Entry 8HAN (electron microscopy, 4.20 A resolution (low resolution: residue-level contacts below are approximate; hydrogen-bond / salt-bridge calls are withheld)); this record covers chains A and I of the 11 polymer chains in the assembly.

[Chain A]
Name: Histone H3.1
Organism: Homo sapiens
UniProtKB: P68431 (H31_HUMAN); residues 1-135 here correspond to UniProt positions 2-136 (UniProt number = residue number + 1)
Amino-acid sequence (135 residues; row label = number of the first residue in the row):
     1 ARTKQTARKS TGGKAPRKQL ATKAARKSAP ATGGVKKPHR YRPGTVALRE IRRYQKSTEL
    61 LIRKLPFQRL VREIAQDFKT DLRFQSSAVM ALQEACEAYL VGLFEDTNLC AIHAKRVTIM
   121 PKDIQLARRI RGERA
Not modelled in the structure: 1-35, 135
UniProt features mapped onto this chain:
  - modified residue: Arg2 (Asymmetric dimethylarginine), Thr3 (Phosphothreonine), Lys4 (Allysine), Gln5 (5-glutamyl dopamine), Thr6 (Phosphothreonine), Arg8 (Citrulline), Lys9 (N6,N6,N6-trimethyllysine), Ser10 (ADP-ribosylserine), Thr11 (Phosphothreonine), Lys14 (N6-(2-hydroxyisobutyryl)lysine), Arg17 (Asymmetric dimethylarginine), Lys18 (N6-(2-hydroxyisobutyryl)lysine), Lys23 (N6-(2-hydroxyisobutyryl)lysine), Arg26 (Citrulline), Lys27 (N6,N6,N6-trimethyllysine), Ser28 (ADP-ribosylserine), Lys36 (N6,N6,N6-trimethyllysine), Lys37 (N6-methyllysine), Tyr41 (Phosphotyrosine), Lys56 (N6,N6,N6-trimethyllysine) and 8 more in UniProt
  - lipidation: Lys18 (N6-decanoyllysine)

[Chain I]
Molecule: 180-nt DNA strand
Organism: Homo sapiens
Sequence (180 nucleotides; each row starts with the number of its first residue):
     1 ATCCGTCCGT TACCGCCATC AATATCCACC TGCAGATTCT ACCAAAAGTG TATTTGGAAA
    61 CTGCTCCATC AAAAGGCATG TTCAGCTGAA TTCAGCTGAA CATGCCTTTT GATGGAGCAG
   121 TTTCCAAATA CACTTTTGGT AGAATCTGCA GGTGGATATT GATGGCGGTA ACGGACGGAT
Not modelled in the structure: 1-18, 166-180

[How chain A and chain I interact]
Residue-residue contacts (26):
  His39(A) with DT23(I); DA100(I)
  Arg40(A) with DG98(I); DA99(I); DA100(I)
  Tyr41(A) with DT23(I); DA24(I); DA99(I); DA100(I)
  Arg42(A) with DA99(I)
  Pro43(A) with DG98(I); DA99(I)
  Gly44(A) with DG98(I); DA99(I)
  Thr45(A) with DA99(I)
  Val46(A) with DA99(I); DA100(I)
  Ala47(A) with DA99(I)
  Arg49(A) with DA24(I); DT25(I)
  Lys56(A) with DC26(I)
  Lys64(A) with DT108(I)
  Leu65(A) with DT107(I); DT108(I)
  Arg69(A) with DT107(I)
  Asp81(A) with DG117(I)
Other interface residues (no listed pair), chain I (11 interface residues in all): DA22

[Summary]
15 residues of chain A face 11 of chain I across their interface.
Chain A is Histone H3.1 and chain I is a 180-nt DNA strand, both from Homo sapiens; the structure, Cryo-EM
structure of the CBP catalytic core bound to the H4K12acK16ac nucleosome, class 3, was determined by electron
microscopy, deposited together with 8HAG, 8HAH, 8HAI, 8HAJ, 8HAK, 8HAL and 8HAM.
